PDB entry 4BY9 | solution NMR | chains C and D of the 18 polymer chains in the assembly

[Chain C]
Protein: NOP5/NOP56 related protein
Source organism: Pyrococcus furiosus
UniProtKB: Q8U4M1 (Q8U4M1_PYRFU); residues 1-366 here correspond to UniProt positions 4-369 (UniProt number = residue number + 3)
Chain sequence (366 residues; row label = number of the first residue in the row):
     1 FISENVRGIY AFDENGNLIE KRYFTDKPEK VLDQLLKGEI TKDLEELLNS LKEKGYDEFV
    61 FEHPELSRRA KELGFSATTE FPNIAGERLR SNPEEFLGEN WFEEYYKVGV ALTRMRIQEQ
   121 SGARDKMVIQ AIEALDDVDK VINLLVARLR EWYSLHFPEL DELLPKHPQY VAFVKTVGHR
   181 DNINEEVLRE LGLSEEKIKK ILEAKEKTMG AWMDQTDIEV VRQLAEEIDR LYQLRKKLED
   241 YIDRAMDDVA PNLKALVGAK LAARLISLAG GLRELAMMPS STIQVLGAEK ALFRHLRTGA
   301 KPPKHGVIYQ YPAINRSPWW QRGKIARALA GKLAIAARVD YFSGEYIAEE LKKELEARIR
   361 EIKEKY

[Chain D]
Protein: 50S ribosomal protein L7AE
Source organism: Pyrococcus furiosus
UniProtKB: Q8U160 (RL7A_PYRFU); residues 1-121 here correspond to UniProt positions 3-123 (UniProt number = residue number + 2)
Chain sequence (121 residues; numbered 1 to 121; the number before each row is that of its first residue):
     1 KPSYVKFEVP KELAEKALQA VEIARDTGKI RKGTNETTKA VERGQAKLVI IAEDVDPEEI
    61 VAHLPPLCEE KEIPYIYVPS KKELGAAAGI EVAAASVAII EPGKARDLVE EIAMKVKELM
   121 K

[Chain C / chain D interface]
Contacting residue pairs (21; chain C residue first):
  Arg273(C) - Glu70(D)
  Met277(C) - Thr38(D)
  Met277(C) - His63(D)
  Met277(C) - Leu67(D)
  Met278(C) - Thr38(D)
  Pro279(C) - Asn35(D)
  Pro279(C) - Thr38(D)
  Pro279(C) - Lys39(D)
  Ser280(C) - Asn35(D)
  Thr282(C) - Lys39(D)
  Ala334(C) - Asn35(D)
  Ile335(C) - Ile60(D)
  Arg338(C) - Asn35(D)
  Arg338(C) - Glu59(D)
  Arg338(C) - Ile60(D)
  Arg338(C) - His63(D)
  Val339(C) - Glu59(D)
  Phe342(C) - His63(D)
  Phe342(C) - Pro66(D)
  Ser343(C) - Glu59(D)
  Ile347(C) - Pro57(D)
Other interface residues (no listed pair), chain C (14 interface residues in all): Ala276
Other interface residues (no listed pair), chain D (11 interface residues in all): Ala62

[Overview]
Chain C and chain D form an interface of 14 and 11 residues respectively.
Chain C is NOP5/NOP56 related protein and chain D is 50S ribosomal protein L7AE, both from Pyrococcus
furiosus; the structure, The structure of the Box CD enzyme reveals regulation of rRNA methylation, was
determined by solution NMR.
